PDB entry 3FSC | X-ray diffraction, 1.80 A resolution | chain A

Chain A:
Molecule: QdtC
From: Thermoanaerobacterium thermosaccharolyticum
Reference sequence: Q6TFC6 (Q6TFC6_CLOTS); residues 1-265 here = UniProt positions 1-265
Amino-acid sequence (273 residues; each row starts with the number of its first residue):
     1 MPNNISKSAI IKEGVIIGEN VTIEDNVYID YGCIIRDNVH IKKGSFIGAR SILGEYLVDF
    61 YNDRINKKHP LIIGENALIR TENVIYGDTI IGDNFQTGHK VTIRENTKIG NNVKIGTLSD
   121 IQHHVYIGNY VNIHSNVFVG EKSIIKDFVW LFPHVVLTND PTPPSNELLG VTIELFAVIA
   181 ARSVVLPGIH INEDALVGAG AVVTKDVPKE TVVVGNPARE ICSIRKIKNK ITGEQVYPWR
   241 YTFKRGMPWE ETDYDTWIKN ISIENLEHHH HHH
Disordered / not traced: 1-2, 262-273
Construct notes: expression tag (266-273)
Ligand contacts:
  - coenzyme A (COA): Phe152, Pro153, Thr158, Asn159, Asp160, Pro161, Thr162, Pro163, Ala180, Ala181, Leu186, Pro187, Leu196, Gly198, Ala199, Val202, Thr204, Lys205, Val212, Val214, Gly215, Asn216, Pro217, Arg219, Lys230
  - T3F ((3R,4S,5R,6R)-4-amino-3,5-dihydroxy-6-methyloxan-2-yl][hydroxy-[[(2R,3S,5R)-3-hydroxy-5-(5-methyl-2,4-dioxopyrimidin-1-yl)oxolan-2-yl]methoxy]phosphoryl] hydrogen phosphate): Val58, Arg80, Tyr86, Gln96, Gly98, His99, Arg104, Lys114, Gly116, Thr117, Gln122, His123, Asn132, His134, Ser135, Glu141, Trp150, Phe152, Asn159, Asp160, Pro164, Ser165, Leu168, Phe243, Arg245
Reported in the primary citation:
  - binding site for T3F: Glu141, Asn159, Asp160
  - catalytic residues: Asn159 (proposed by the authors, not directly observed)

In short:
Chain A binds coenzyme A and compound T3F. The paper reports the catalytic residue Asn159; a binding site for
T3F at Glu141, Asn159 and Asp160.
Chain A is QdtC (Thermoanaerobacterium thermosaccharolyticum); the structure, Crystal structure of QdtC, the
dTDP-3-amino-3,6-dideoxy-D-glucose N-acetyl transferase from Thermoanaerobacterium thermosaccharolyticum in
complex with CoA and ..., was determined by X-ray diffraction (same publication as 3FS8 and 3FSB).
